4A3C - chains B and T of the 15 polymer chains in the assembly; structure by X-ray diffraction, 3.50 A resolution.

[Chain B]
Protein: DNA-directed RNA polymerase II subunit RPB2
Organism: Saccharomyces cerevisiae
Notes: EC 2.7.7.6
UniProt: P08518 (RPB2_YEAST); numbering as in UniProt (aligned over 1-1224)
Chain sequence (1224 residues; row label = number of the first residue in the row):
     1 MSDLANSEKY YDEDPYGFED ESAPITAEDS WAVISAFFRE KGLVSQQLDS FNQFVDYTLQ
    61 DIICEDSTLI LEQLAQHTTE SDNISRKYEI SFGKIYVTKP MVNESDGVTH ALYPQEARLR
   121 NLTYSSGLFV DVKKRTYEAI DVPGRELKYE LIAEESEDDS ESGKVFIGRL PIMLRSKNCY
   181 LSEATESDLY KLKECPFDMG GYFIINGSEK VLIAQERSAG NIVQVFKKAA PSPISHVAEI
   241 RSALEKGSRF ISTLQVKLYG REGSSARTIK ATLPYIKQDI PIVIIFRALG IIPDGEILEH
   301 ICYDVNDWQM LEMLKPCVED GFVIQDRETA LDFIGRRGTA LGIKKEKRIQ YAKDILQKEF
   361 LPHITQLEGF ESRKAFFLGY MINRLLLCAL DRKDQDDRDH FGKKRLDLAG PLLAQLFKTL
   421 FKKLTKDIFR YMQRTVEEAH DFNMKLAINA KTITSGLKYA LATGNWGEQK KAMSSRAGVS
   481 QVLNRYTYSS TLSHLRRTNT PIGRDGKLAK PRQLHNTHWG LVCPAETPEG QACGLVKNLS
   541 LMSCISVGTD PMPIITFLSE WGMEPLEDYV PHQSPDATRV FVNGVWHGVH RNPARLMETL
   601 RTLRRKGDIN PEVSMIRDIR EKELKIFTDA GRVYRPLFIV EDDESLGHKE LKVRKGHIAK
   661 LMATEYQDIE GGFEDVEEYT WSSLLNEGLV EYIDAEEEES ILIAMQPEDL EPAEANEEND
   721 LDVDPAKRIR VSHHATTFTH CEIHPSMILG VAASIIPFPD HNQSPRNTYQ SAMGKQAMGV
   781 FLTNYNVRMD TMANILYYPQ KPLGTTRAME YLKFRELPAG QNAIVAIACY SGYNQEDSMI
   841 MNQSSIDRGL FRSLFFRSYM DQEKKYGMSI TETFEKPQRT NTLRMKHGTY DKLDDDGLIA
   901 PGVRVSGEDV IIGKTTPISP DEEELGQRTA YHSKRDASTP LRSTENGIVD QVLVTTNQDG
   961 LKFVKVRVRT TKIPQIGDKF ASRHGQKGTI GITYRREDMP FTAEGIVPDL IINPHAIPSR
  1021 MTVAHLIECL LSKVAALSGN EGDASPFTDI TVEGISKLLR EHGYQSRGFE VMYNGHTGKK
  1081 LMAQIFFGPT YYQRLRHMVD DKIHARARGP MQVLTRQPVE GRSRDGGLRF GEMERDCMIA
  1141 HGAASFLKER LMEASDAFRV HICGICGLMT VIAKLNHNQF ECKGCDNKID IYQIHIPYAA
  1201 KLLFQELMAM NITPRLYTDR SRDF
Disordered / not traced: 1-19, 71-89, 135-163, 438-445, 503-508, 669-677, 716-721, 920-932
Metal / ion sites: Zn2+: Cys-1163, Cys-1166, Cys-1182, Cys-1185

[Chain T]
Molecule: Template DNA
Sequence (26 nucleotides; numbered 4 to 29; the number before each row is that of its first residue):
     4 AGCTCAAGTA CTTTTTCCUG GTCATT
Disordered / not traced: 4-6, 25-29
Modified positions: BRU (5-bromo-2'-deoxyuridine-5'-monophosphate) at position 22

[Interface between chain B and chain T]
Pairs across the interface (8):
  Met-792(B) / DG24(T)  phosphate contact
  Arg-857(B) / DG24(T)  salt bridge to the phosphate
  Arg-942(B) / DG24(T)  salt bridge to the phosphate
  Glu-1120(B) / BRU_22(T)  phosphate contact
  Gly-1121(B) / DG23(T)  phosphate contact
  Arg-1122(B) / DG23(T)  hydrogen bond to the phosphate
  Ser-1123(B) / DG23(T)  phosphate contact
  Arg-1129(B) / DC21(T)  phosphate contact
Interface residues without a listed pair, chain B (9 interface residues in all): Met-1133
Interface residues without a listed pair, chain T (6 interface residues in all): DT19, DC20

[Overview]
Chain B and chain T form an interface of 9 and 6 residues respectively, with 1 hydrogen bond and 2 salt
bridges. Among the polar pairs are Arg-1122(B)/DG23(T), Arg-857(B)/DG24(T) and Arg-942(B)/DG24(T). The Zn2+
site is built by Cys-1163(B), Cys-1166(B), Cys-1182(B) and Cys-1185(B).
Here chain B is DNA-directed RNA polymerase II subunit RPB2 (Saccharomyces cerevisiae) and chain T is Template
DNA. Entry 4A3C (RNA Polymerase II initial transcribing complex with a 5nt DNA-RNA hybrid) was determined by
X-ray diffraction, deposited together with 4A3B, 4A3D, 4A3E, 4A3F, 4A3G, 4A3I and 4 further entries.
